Entry 7Y5C (electron microscopy, 4.70 A resolution (low resolution: residue-level contacts below are approximate; hydrogen-bond / salt-bridge calls are withheld)); this record covers chains 3 and 4 of the 20 polymer chains in the assembly.

[Chain 3 (and 4)]
Protein: ATP synthase subunit c
Source organism: Mycolicibacterium smegmatis
Notes: chain 4 of this document is another copy of the same molecule, construct and numbering; everything in this record applies to it too
UniProt: A0R205 (A0R205_MYCS2); numbering as in UniProt (aligned over 1-86)
Sequence (86 residues; numbered 1 to 86; the number before each row is that of its first residue):
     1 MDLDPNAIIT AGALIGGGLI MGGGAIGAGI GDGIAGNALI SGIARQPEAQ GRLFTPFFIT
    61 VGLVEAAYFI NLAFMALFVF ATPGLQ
Unresolved in the structure: 1-4, 86

[How chain 3 and chain 4 interact]
Contacting residue pairs (25):
  Ala11(3) - Ile8(4)
  Leu14(3) - Phe78(4)
  Leu14(3) - Leu85(4)
  Ile15(3) - Gly12(4)
  Gly18(3) - Gly16(4)
  Gly18(3) - Ile20(4)
  Met21(3) - Ile20(4)
  Gly22(3) - Ile20(4)
  Ala25(3) - Asn71(4)
  Ile26(3) - Gly23(4)
  Ile26(3) - Ile26(4)
  Asp32(3) - Leu63(4)
  Asp32(3) - Val64(4)
  Gly36(3) - Thr60(4)
  Asn37(3) - Ile34(4)
  Asn37(3) - Ala35(4)
  Asn37(3) - Ala38(4)
  Leu39(3) - Pro56(4)
  Ile40(3) - Ala38(4)
  Ile40(3) - Pro56(4)
  Ile43(3) - Leu53(4)
  Ile43(3) - Pro56(4)
  Arg45(3) - Arg45(4)
  Pro47(3) - Arg52(4)
  Met75(3) - Phe74(4)
Interface residues without a listed pair, chain 3 (20 interface residues in all): Thr10, Gly33, Ala44
Interface residues without a listed pair, chain 4 (26 interface residues in all): Ile9, Ile15, Gly31, Leu39, Gly42, Phe57

[In short]
Chain 3 and chain 4 form an interface of 20 and 26 residues respectively.
Chain 3 and chain 4 are both ATP synthase subunit c (Mycolicibacterium smegmatis); the structure, Cryo-EM
structure of F-ATP synthase from Mycolicibacterium smegmatis (rotational state 2), was determined by electron
microscopy, deposited together with 7Y5A, 7Y5B and 7Y5D.
